Entry 3J9V (electron microscopy, 8.30 A resolution (very low resolution: no residue pairs are listed; an interface is given only as per-side residue counts)); this record covers chains Q and Z of the 28 polymer chains in the assembly.

# Chain Q
Molecule: V-type proton ATPase subunit d
Organism: Saccharomyces cerevisiae
Reference sequence: P32366 (VA0D_YEAST); residue numbers follow UniProt; this construct covers 1-345
Sequence (345 residues; numbered 1 to 345; the number before each row is that of its first residue):
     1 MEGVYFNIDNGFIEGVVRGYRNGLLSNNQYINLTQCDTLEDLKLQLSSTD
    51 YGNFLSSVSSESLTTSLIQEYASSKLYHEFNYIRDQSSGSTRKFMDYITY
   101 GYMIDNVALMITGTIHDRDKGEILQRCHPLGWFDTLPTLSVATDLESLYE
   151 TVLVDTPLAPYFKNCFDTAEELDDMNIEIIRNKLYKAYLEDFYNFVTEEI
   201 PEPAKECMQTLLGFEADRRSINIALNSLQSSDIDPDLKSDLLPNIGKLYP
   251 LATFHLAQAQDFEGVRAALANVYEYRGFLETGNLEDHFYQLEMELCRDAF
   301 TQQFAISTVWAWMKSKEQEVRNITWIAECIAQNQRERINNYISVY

# Chain Z
Molecule: V-type proton ATPase subunit c
Organism: Saccharomyces cerevisiae
Reference sequence: P25515 (VATL1_YEAST); residues 1-160 here = UniProt positions 1-160
Sequence (160 residues; each row starts with the number of its first residue):
     1 MTELCPVYAPFFGAIGCASAIIFTSLGAAYGTAKSGVGICATCVLRPDLL
    51 FKNIVPVIMAGIIAIYGLVVSVLVCYSLGQKQALYTGFIQLGAGLSVGLS
   101 GLAAGFAIGIVGDAGVRGSSQQPRLFVGMILILIFAEVLGLYGLIVALLL
   151 NSRATQDVVC
Disordered / not traced: 1-10

# Interface between chain Q and chain Z
At this resolution (8 A) residue pairs are not listed: 18 residues of chain Q and 17 of chain Z lie at the interface.

# Summary
18 residues of chain Q and 17 residues of chain Z are in contact.
Here chain Q is V-type proton ATPase subunit d and chain Z is V-type proton ATPase subunit c, both from
Saccharomyces cerevisiae. Entry 3J9V (Yeast V-ATPase state 3) was determined by electron microscopy, deposited
together with 3J9T and 3J9U.
